Entry 8IZL (electron microscopy, 2.93 A resolution); this record covers chains D and E of the 5 polymer chains in the assembly.

# Chain D (and E)
Molecule: Phosphoprotein
Organism: Mumps orthorubulavirus
Notes: chain E of this document is another copy of the same molecule, construct and numbering; everything in this record applies to it too
Reference sequence: Q9J4L6 (Q9J4L6_MUMPJ); residue numbers follow UniProt; this construct covers 1-391
Amino-acid sequence (391 residues; row label = number of the first residue in the row):
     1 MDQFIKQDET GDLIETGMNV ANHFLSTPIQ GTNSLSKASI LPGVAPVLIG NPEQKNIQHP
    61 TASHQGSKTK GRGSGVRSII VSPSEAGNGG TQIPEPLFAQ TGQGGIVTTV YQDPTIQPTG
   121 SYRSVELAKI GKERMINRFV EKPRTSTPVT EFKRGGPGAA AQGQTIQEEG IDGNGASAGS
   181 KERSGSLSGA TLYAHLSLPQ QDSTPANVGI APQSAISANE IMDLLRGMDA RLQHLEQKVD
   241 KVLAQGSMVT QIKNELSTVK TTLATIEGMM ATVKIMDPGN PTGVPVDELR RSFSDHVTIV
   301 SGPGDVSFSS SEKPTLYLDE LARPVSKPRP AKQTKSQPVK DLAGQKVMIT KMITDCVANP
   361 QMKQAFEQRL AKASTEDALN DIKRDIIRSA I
Disordered / not traced: 1-217, 278-391 (chain E: 1-215, 274-391)

# Chain D / chain E interface
Pairs across the interface (40; chain D residue first):
  Ala218(D) - Met222(E)
  Ile221(D) - Met222(E)  hydrophobic
  Ile221(D) - Leu225(E)  hydrophobic
  Ile221(D) - Arg226(E)
  Leu224(D) - Arg226(E)
  Leu225(D) - Leu225(E)  hydrophobic
  Leu225(D) - Asp229(E)
  Met228(D) - Asp229(E)
  Met228(D) - Leu232(E)  hydrophobic
  Met228(D) - Gln233(E)
  Arg231(D) - Leu232(E)
  Arg231(D) - Glu236(E)  salt bridge
  Leu232(D) - Leu232(E)  hydrophobic
  Leu235(D) - Glu236(E)
  Leu235(D) - Val239(E)  hydrophobic
  Lys238(D) - Glu236(E)  salt bridge
  Lys238(D) - Val239(E)
  Lys238(D) - Asp240(E)
  Val242(D) - Val242(E)  hydrophobic
  Met248(D) - Val249(E)
  Met248(D) - Thr250(E)
  Met248(D) - Lys253(E)
  Gln251(D) - Lys253(E)  hydrogen bond (backbone-side chain)
  Ile252(D) - Ile252(E)  hydrophobic
  Ile252(D) - Lys253(E)
  Glu255(D) - Lys253(E)
  Glu255(D) - Leu256(E)
  Glu255(D) - Lys260(E)
  Thr258(D) - Lys260(E)
  Val259(D) - Lys260(E)
  Val259(D) - Leu263(E)  hydrophobic
  Thr262(D) - Leu263(E)
  Thr262(D) - Glu267(E)  hydrogen bond
  Ile266(D) - Leu263(E)  hydrophobic
  Ile266(D) - Ile266(E)  hydrophobic
  Ile266(D) - Met270(E)  hydrophobic
  Met269(D) - Met270(E)  hydrophobic
  Met269(D) - Ala271(E)  hydrophobic
  Met270(D) - Met270(E)  hydrophobic
  Lys274(D) - Val273(E)
Also at the interface, not in a pair above, chain D (25 interface residues in all): Val239, Leu256, Leu263, Met276
Also at the interface, not in a pair above, chain E (26 interface residues in all): Ala218, Leu235, Leu243, Val259

# In short
25 residues of chain D face 26 of chain E across their interface; the contacts include 2 hydrogen bonds and 2
salt bridges. Among the polar pairs are Arg231(D)-Glu236(E), Lys238(D)-Glu236(E) and Gln251(D)-Lys253(E).
Both chains are Phosphoprotein (Mumps orthorubulavirus). Entry 8IZL (Structure of the Mumps Virus L Protein
Bound by Phosphoprotein Tetramer) was determined by electron microscopy (same publication as 8X01 and 8YXM).
